6PK4 - chains A and B of the 4 polymer chains in the assembly; structure by electron microscopy, 3.50 A resolution.

== Chain A (and B) ==
Protein: CTP synthase 2
From: Homo sapiens
Notes: EC 6.3.4.2; chain B of this document is another copy of the same molecule, construct and numbering; everything in this record applies to it too
Reference sequence: Q9NRF8 (PYRG2_HUMAN); residue numbers follow UniProt; this construct covers 1-586
Amino-acid sequence (586 residues; each row starts with the number of its first residue):
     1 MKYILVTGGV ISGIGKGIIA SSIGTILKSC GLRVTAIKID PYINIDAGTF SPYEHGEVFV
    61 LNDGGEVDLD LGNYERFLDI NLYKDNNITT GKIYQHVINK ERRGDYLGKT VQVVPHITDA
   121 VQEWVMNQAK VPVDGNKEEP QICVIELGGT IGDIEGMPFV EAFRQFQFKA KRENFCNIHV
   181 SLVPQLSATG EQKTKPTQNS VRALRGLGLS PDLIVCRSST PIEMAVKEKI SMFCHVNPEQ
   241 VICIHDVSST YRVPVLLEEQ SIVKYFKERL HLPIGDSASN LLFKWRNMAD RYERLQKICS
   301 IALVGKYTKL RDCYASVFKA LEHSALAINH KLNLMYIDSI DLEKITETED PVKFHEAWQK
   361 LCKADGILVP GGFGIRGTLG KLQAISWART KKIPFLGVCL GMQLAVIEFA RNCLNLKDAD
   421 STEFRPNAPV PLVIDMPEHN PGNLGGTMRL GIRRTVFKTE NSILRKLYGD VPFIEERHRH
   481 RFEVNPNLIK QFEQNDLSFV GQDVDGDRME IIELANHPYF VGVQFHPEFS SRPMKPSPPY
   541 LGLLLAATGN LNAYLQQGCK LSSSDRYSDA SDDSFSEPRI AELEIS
Unresolved in the structure: 560-586
Small-molecule neighbours:
  - ATP / UTP, molecule 1: Ser12, Gly15, Lys16, Gly17, Ile18, Lys38, Pro41, Tyr42, Glu54, His55, Asp68, Asp70, Asn73, Glu146, Gly148, Gly149, Thr150, Asp153, Glu155, Arg217, Ile244, Asp246, Val247, Val253, Asp312, Lys319
  - ATP / UTP, molecule 2: Ala188, Thr189, Gln192, Lys193, Thr194, Lys195, Gln198, Lys229, Phe233
Reported in the primary citation:
  - mutagenesis - H355A: unchanged catalytic activity
  - conformationally variable residues (domain motion, loop rearrangement, side-chain flip): Asp40 to Asn87
  - binding site for the ligand UTP: His55
  - catalytic residues: Cys399 (citing earlier work)

== How chain A and chain B interact ==
Residue-residue contacts (25):
  Val10(A) - Lys195(B)
  Val10(A) - Pro196(B)  hydrophobic
  Ile11(A) - Leu186(B)  hydrophobic
  Ile11(A) - Lys193(B)
  Ile11(A) - Pro196(B)  hydrophobic
  Ser12(A) - Lys193(B)
  Gly13(A) - Lys193(B)
  Asp153(A) - Arg202(B)
  Leu182(A) - Leu186(B)  hydrophobic
  Pro184(A) - Pro184(B)  hydrophobic
  Leu186(A) - Ile11(B)  hydrophobic
  Leu186(A) - Leu182(B)  hydrophobic
  Ala188(A) - Arg217(B)
  Ala188(A) - Asp246(B)  hydrogen bond (backbone-side chain)
  Glu191(A) - Arg311(B)  salt bridge
  Lys193(A) - Ile11(B)
  Lys193(A) - Ser12(B)
  Lys193(A) - Gly13(B)
  Lys195(A) - Val10(B)
  Pro196(A) - Val10(B)  hydrophobic
  Pro196(A) - Ile11(B)  hydrophobic
  Arg202(A) - Asp153(B)
  Arg217(A) - Ala188(B)
  Asp246(A) - Ala188(B)  hydrogen bond (side chain-backbone)
  Arg311(A) - Glu191(B)  salt bridge
Interface residues without a listed pair, chain A (21 interface residues in all): Thr150, Ile154, Ser187, Ser219
Interface residues without a listed pair, chain B (21 interface residues in all): Thr150, Ile154, Ser187, Ser219

== In short ==
The chain A/chain B interface involves 21 residues from each chain, with 2 hydrogen bonds and 2 salt bridges.
Polar contacts include Glu191(A)-Arg311(B) and Ala188(A)-Asp246(B). Chain A binds ATP / UTP. The paper reports
the catalytic residue Cys399(A); H355A of chain A leaves catalytic activity unchanged.
Chain A and chain B are both CTP synthase 2 (Homo sapiens); the structure, cryoEM structure of the
substrate-bound human CTP synthase 2 filament, was determined by electron microscopy (same publication as
6PK7).
